Entry 4PI2 (X-ray diffraction, 3.33 A resolution); this record covers chains E and G of the 12 polymer chains in the assembly.

== Chain E ==
Protein: Particulate methane monooxygenase subunit B
Organism: Methylocystis sp. ATCC 49242
Notes: EC 1.14.18.3
Chain sequence (420 residues; row label = number of the first residue in the row):
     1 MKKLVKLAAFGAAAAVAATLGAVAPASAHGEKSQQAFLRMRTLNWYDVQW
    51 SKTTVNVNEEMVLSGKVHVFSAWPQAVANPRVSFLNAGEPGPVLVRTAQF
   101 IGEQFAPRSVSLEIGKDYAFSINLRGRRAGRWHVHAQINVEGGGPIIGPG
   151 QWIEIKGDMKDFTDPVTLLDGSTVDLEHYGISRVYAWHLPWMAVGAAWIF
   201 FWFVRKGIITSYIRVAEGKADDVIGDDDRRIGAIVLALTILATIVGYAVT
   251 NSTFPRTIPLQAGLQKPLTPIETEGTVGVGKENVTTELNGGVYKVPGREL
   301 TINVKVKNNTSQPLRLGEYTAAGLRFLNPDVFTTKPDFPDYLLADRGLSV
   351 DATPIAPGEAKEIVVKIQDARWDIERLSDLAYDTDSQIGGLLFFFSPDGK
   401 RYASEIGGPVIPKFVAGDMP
Disordered / not traced: 1-28, 419-420
Bound ions: Cu ion: H29, H133, H135; Zn2+: D330 (together with cacodylate ion) (shared with 2 residues of chain C)

== Chain G ==
Protein: Particulate methane monooxygenase subunit C
Organism: Methylocystis sp. ATCC 49242
Notes: EC 1.14.18.3
Chain sequence (256 residues; row label = number of the first residue in the row):
     1 MSSTTSAAAGAAAEVESVVDLRGMWIGLVLLNVFYLIVRIYEQVFGWRAG
    51 LDSFAPEFQTYWMSILWTEIPLELVSGLGLAGYLWKTRDRNVDAVTPREE
   101 MRRLVVLVQWLVVYGIAIYWGASFFTEQDGTWHMTVIRDTDFTPSHIIEF
   151 YMSYPIYSVIAVGAFFYAKTRIPYFAHGYSLAFLIVAIGPFMIIPNVGLN
   201 EWGHTFWFMEELFVAPLHWGFVFFGWMALGVFGVVLQILMRIHALVGKEG
   251 VKLLTE
Disordered / not traced: 1-15, 211-223
Bound ions: Zn2+ site 1 near D93 (its only coordinating residue here); Zn2+ site 2: D129, H133, H146

== Chain E / chain G interface ==
Contacting residue pairs - 29 pairs, chain E then chain G:
  H29(E) with D52(G); D139(G)
  G30(E) with D139(G)
  K32(E) with D52(G), salt bridge; F54(G)
  S33(E) with F54(G); D139(G)
  P90(E) with W47(G); L51(G), hydrophobic; T135(G)
  R128(E) with W47(G)
  R131(E) with R48(G), hydrogen bond (backbone-side chain)
  W132(E) with W47(G); R48(G)
  Q137(E) with I137(G)
  W152(E) with R48(G)
  I209(E) with I242(G), hydrophobic
  T210(E) with T255(G)
  Y212(E) with L236(G), hydrophobic; L239(G); M240(G), hydrogen bond (side chain-backbone)
  I213(E) with H243(G); V251(G), hydrophobic
  R214(E) with E256(G), salt bridge
  A216(E) with H243(G)
  E217(E) with H243(G), salt bridge; V251(G); K252(G)
  R376(E) with F54(G)
Interface residues without a listed pair, chain E (25 interface residues in all): E89, G91, G130, P145, I147, I208, D222
Interface residues without a listed pair, chain G (19 interface residues in all): M134, R138

== Summary ==
Chain E and chain G form an interface of 25 and 19 residues respectively, with 2 hydrogen bonds and 3 salt
bridges. Among the polar pairs are K32(E)-D52(G), R214(E)-E256(G) and E217(E)-H243(G). The Cu ion site is
built by H29(E), H133(E) and H135(E).
Here chain E is Particulate methane monooxygenase subunit B and chain G is Particulate methane monooxygenase
subunit C, both from Methylocystis sp. ATCC 49242. Entry 4PI2 (Crystal structure of particulate methane
monooxygenase from Methylocystis sp. ATCC 49242 (Rockwell) soaked in zinc) was determined by X-ray diffraction
(same publication as 4PHZ and 4PI0).
